PDB entry 4NL9 | X-ray diffraction, 1.50 A resolution | chains A and C

[Chain A]
Name: Ankyrin repeat and SAM domain-containing protein 3
Source organism: Homo sapiens
Notes: fragment: SAM Domain
UniProtKB: Q6ZW76 (ANKS3_HUMAN); residues 2-71 here correspond to UniProt positions 421-490 (UniProt number = residue number + 419)
Sequence (71 residues; each row starts with the number of its first residue):
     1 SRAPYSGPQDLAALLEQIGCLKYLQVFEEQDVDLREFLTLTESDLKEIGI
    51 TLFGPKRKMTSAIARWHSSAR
Not modelled in the structure: 1-2, 67-71
Differences from the reference sequence: expression tag (1); engineered mutation E36 (Ile455 in Q6ZW76)
From the paper describing this entry:
  - mutagenesis - L52E: decreased binding to polymerization

[Chain C]
Name: Ankyrin repeat and SAM domain-containing protein 6
Source organism: Homo sapiens
Notes: fragment: SAM Domain
UniProtKB: Q68DC2 (ANKS6_HUMAN); residues 2-71 here correspond to UniProt positions 771-840 (UniProt number = residue number + 769)
Sequence (71 residues; row label = number of the first residue in the row):
     1 STITDEDELTGILKKLSLEKYQPIFEEQEVDMEAFLTLTDGDLKELGIKT
    51 DGSRQQILAAISELNAGKGRE
Not modelled in the structure: 1-7, 68-71
Differences from the reference sequence: expression tag (1)
From the paper describing this entry:
  - mutagenesis - R54W: abolished binding to Ankyrin repeat and SAM domain-containing protein 3 (chain A)
  - disease-associated variants - R54W: abolished binding to Ankyrin repeat and SAM domain-containing protein 3 (chain A)
  - contacts within the chain: D51-R54 (salt bridge), D40-R54 (salt bridge), I48-R54 (backbone contact), K49-R54 (backbone contact)
  - specificity-determining residues: A34

[Interface between chain A and chain C]
Residue-residue contacts (18; chain A residue first):
  K22(A) - E29(C)  salt bridge
  Y23(A) - E29(C)
  L52(A) - E27(C)
  L52(A) - Q28(C)
  L52(A) - E29(C)
  F53(A) - Q28(C)  hydrogen bond (backbone-side chain)
  F53(A) - L38(C)  hydrophobic
  F53(A) - D42(C)
  F53(A) - L46(C)  hydrophobic
  G54(A) - Q28(C)  hydrogen bond (backbone-backbone)
  G54(A) - E29(C)
  G54(A) - V30(C)
  P55(A) - Q28(C)
  P55(A) - E29(C)
  R57(A) - T37(C)  hydrogen bond
  R57(A) - D42(C)  salt bridge
  K58(A) - D31(C)  salt bridge
  K58(A) - E33(C)
Also at the interface, not in a pair above, chain A (10 interface residues in all): T51, R65
Also at the interface, not in a pair above, chain C (12 interface residues in all): A34, E45
Interface features reported in the paper:
  - pairs named by the authors: K22(A)-E29(C) (salt bridge), R57(A)-D42(C) (salt bridge), K58(A)-D31(C) (salt bridge)
  - hot spots on chain A (mutagenesis) - L52E, F53E: abolished binding to Ankyrin repeat and SAM domain-containing protein 6 (chain C)
  - interface residues, chain C: V30(C), E33(C), A34(C), L38(C), E45(C), L46(C)

[Summary]
Chain A and chain C form an interface of 10 and 12 residues respectively, with 3 hydrogen bonds and 3 salt
bridges. Polar contacts include K22(A)-E29(C), R57(A)-D42(C) and K58(A)-D31(C). The paper describes salt
bridges between K22(A) and E29(C), R57(A) and D42(C) and K58(A) and D31(C). From the paper: L52E and F53E of
chain A abolish binding to Ankyrin repeat and SAM domain-containing protein 6 (chain C); interface residues
V30(C), E33(C) and A34(C) among others.
Here chain A is Ankyrin repeat and SAM domain-containing protein 3 and chain C is Ankyrin repeat and SAM
domain-containing protein 6, both from Homo sapiens. Entry 4NL9 (Crystal structure of the human
Anks3-SAM/Anks6-SAM heterodimer) was determined by X-ray diffraction (same publication as 4NJ8).
